Entry 8WLP (electron microscopy, 3.80 A resolution); this record covers chains ZV and Zg of the 53 polymer chains in the assembly.

[Chain ZV (and Zg)]
Name: Flagellar hook protein FlgE
From: Salmonella enterica subsp. enterica serovar Typhimurium str. LT2
Notes: chain Zg of this document is another copy of the same molecule, construct and numbering; everything in this record applies to it too
UniProtKB: P0A1J1 (FLGE_SALTY); numbering as in UniProt (aligned over 1-403)
Sequence (403 residues; numbered 1 to 403; the number before each row is that of its first residue):
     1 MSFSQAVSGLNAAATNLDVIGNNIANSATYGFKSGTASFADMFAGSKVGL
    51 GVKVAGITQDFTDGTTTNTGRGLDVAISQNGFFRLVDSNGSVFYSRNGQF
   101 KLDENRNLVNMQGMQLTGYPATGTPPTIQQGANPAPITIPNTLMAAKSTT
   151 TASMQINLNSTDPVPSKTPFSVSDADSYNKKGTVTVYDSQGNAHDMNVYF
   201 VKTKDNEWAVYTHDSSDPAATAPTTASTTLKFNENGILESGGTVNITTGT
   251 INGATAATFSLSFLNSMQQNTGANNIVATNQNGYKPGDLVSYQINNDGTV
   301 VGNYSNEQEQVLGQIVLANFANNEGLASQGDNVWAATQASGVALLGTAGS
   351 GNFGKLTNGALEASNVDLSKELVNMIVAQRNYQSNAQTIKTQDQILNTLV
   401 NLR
Disordered / not traced: 1, 403

[How chain ZV and chain Zg interact]
Contacting residue pairs (25):
  Asp63(ZV) with Ala44(Zg); Gly45(Zg)
  Thr65(ZV) with Ser4(Zg); Leu50(Zg)
  Thr66(ZV) with Met42(Zg)
  Asn68(ZV) with Lys53(Zg)
  Tyr178(ZV) with Gln129(Zg), hydrogen bond
  Lys181(ZV) with Thr122(Zg); Gln129(Zg); Gly131(Zg), hydrogen bond (backbone-backbone)
  Gly182(ZV) with Gly131(Zg)
  Thr183(ZV) with Gly131(Zg), hydrogen bond (backbone-backbone); Ala132(Zg); Asn133(Zg)
  Thr185(ZV) with Asn133(Zg), hydrogen bond
  Asp195(ZV) with Asn133(Zg)
  Asn274(ZV) with Gln130(Zg)
  Glu309(ZV) with Gln338(Zg)
  Asp367(ZV) with Ser2(Zg), hydrogen bond
  Leu368(ZV) with Leu396(Zg), hydrophobic
  Ser369(ZV) with Ile395(Zg); Leu399(Zg)
  Leu372(ZV) with Leu399(Zg), hydrophobic
  Val373(ZV) with Leu399(Zg), hydrophobic
  Ile376(ZV) with Leu402(Zg), hydrophobic
Interface residues without a listed pair, chain ZV (24 interface residues in all): Ala175, Lys180, Ile276, Gln293, Val301, Thr357
Interface residues without a listed pair, chain Zg (21 interface residues in all): Val54, Thr127, Val400

[In short]
24 residues of chain ZV face 21 of chain Zg across their interface, with 5 hydrogen bonds. Polar pairs include
Tyr178(ZV)-Gln129(Zg), Thr185(ZV)-Asn133(Zg) and Asp367(ZV)-Ser2(Zg).
Both chains are Flagellar hook protein FlgE (Salmonella enterica subsp. enterica serovar Typhimurium str.
LT2). Entry 8WLP (Cryo-EM structure of the distal rod-hook within the flagellar motor-hook complex in the CCW
state) was determined by electron microscopy (same publication as 8WHT, 8WIW, 8WK3, 8WK4, 8WKI, 8WKK and 11
further entries).
